1W11 - chain U; structure by X-ray diffraction, 2.00 A resolution.

[Chain U]
Molecule: Urokinase-type plasminogen activator
From: Homo sapiens
Notes: EC 3.4.21.73
UniProtKB: P00749 (UROK_HUMAN); the construct lacks a stretch of the UniProt sequence and is renumbered around it, so the offset changes along the chain: 16-37 = UniProt 179-200; 38-60 = UniProt 205-227; 63-97 = UniProt 234-268; 98-110 = UniProt 271-283; 5 more segments
Chain sequence (247 residues; each row starts with the number of its first residue; note: 1 number in that range is skipped by the numbering (no residue carries it; nothing is unmodelled there); a row labelled like 37A-37D holds insertion residues (37A, then the next letters in order)):
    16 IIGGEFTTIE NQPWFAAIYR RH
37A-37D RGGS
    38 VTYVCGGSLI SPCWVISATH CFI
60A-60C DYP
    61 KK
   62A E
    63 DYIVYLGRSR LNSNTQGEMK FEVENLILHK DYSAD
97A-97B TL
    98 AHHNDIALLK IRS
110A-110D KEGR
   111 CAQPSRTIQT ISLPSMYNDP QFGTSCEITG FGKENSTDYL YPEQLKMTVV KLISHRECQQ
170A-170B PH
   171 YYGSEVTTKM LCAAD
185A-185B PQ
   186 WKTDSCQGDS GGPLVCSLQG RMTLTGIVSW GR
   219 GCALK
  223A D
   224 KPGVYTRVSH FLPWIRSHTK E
Sequence notes: conflict Ser122 (Cys299 in P00749)
Cystine bridges: Cys42-Cys58, Cys50-Cys111, Cys136-Cys201, Cys168-Cys182, Cys191-Cys220
Residues lining bound ligands: SK1 (N-(benzylsulfonyl)-D-seryl-N-{4-[amino(imino)methyl]benzyl}-L-alaninamide): His57, Thr97A, Leu97B, His99, Asp189, Ser190, Cys191, Gln192, Ser195, Val213, Ser214, Trp215, Gly216, Arg217, Gly219, Cys220, Ala221, Gly226
Curated features (UniProtKB/Swiss-Prot):
  - active site (Charge relay system): His57, Asp102, Ser195
  - modified residue: Ser146 (Phosphoserine)
  - glycosylation: Asn145 (N-linked (GlcNAc...) asparagine)

[Overview]
Ligands of chain U: compound SK1. Curated annotation (UniProt) lists 3 active-site residues.
Chain U is Urokinase-type plasminogen activator (Homo sapiens); the structure, Urokinase type plasminogen
activator, was determined by X-ray diffraction, deposited together with 1W0Z, 1W10, 1W12, 1W13 and 1W14.
